PDB entry 4WC2 | X-ray diffraction, 2.80 A resolution | chains A and B

Chain A:
Name: Poly A polymerase
Organism: Aquifex aeolicus
UniProtKB: O66728 (O66728_AQUAE); residues 2-383 here correspond to UniProt positions 443-824 (UniProt number = residue number + 441)
Chain sequence (396 residues; numbered 1 to 396; the number before each row is that of its first residue):
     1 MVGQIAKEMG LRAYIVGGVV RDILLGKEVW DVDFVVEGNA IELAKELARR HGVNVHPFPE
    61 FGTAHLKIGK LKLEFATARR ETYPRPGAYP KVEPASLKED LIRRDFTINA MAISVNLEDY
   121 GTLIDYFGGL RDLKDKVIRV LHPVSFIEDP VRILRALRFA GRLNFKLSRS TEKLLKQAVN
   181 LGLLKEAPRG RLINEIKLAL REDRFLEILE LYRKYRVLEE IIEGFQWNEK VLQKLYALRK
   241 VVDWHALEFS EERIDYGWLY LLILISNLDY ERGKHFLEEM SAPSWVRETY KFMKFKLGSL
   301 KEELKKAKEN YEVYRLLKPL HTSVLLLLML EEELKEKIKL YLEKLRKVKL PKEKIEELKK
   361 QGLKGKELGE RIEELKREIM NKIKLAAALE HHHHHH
Unresolved in the structure: 83-92, 361-364, 382-396
Sequence notes: expression tag (1, 384-396)
Ligand contacts: AMP-CPP (APC; diphosphomethylphosphonic acid adenosyl ester): Gly17, Gly18, Arg21, Asp33, Arg103, Arg104, Asp105, Asn109, Asp149, Arg152, Arg155, Arg158, Phe159, Arg162, Arg191, Leu198
Swiss-Prot annotation at these positions:
  - binding site (ATP): Gly18 to Arg21, Arg104, Asp105, Asn109, Asp149 to Arg158, Arg162, Arg191
  - binding site (Mg(2+)): Asp31, Asp33

Chain B:
Molecule: 75-nt RNA strand
Sequence (75 nucleotides; each row starts with the number of its first residue):
     1 GGCCAGGUAG CUCAGUUGGU AGAGCACUGG ACUGAAAAUC CAGGUGUCGG CGGUUCGAUU
    61 CCGCCCCUGG CCACC

How chain A and chain B interact:
Residue-residue contacts (29; chain A residue first):
  Lys72(A) - G1(B)  salt bridge to the phosphate
  Glu74(A) - C75(B)  phosphate contact
  Thr82(A) - C75(B)  base contact
  Arg103(A) - C75(B)  hydrogen bond to the base
  Asp149(A) - C75(B)  base contact
  Arg152(A) - C75(B)  base contact
  Gly190(A) - A73(B)  phosphate contact
  Arg191(A) - A73(B)  phosphate contact
  Arg191(A) - C74(B)  salt bridge to the phosphate
  Arg191(A) - C75(B)  base contact
  Asn194(A) - A73(B)  hydrogen bond to the sugar
  Lys197(A) - G2(B)  hydrogen bond to the sugar
  Arg201(A) - G2(B)  hydrogen bond to the sugar
  Ser281(A) - G2(B)  sugar contact
  Ser281(A) - C3(B)  sugar contact
  Ala282(A) - C3(B)  phosphate contact
  Pro283(A) - C3(B)  phosphate contact
  Pro283(A) - C4(B)  phosphate contact
  Ser284(A) - C4(B)  hydrogen bond to the phosphate
  Ser284(A) - A5(B)  hydrogen bond to the phosphate
  Arg287(A) - C4(B)  sugar contact
  Val348(A) - C56(B)  phosphate contact
  Lys349(A) - C56(B)  phosphate contact
  Ile355(A) - C56(B)  sugar contact
  Gly365(A) - G19(B)  base contact
  Lys366(A) - G18(B)  sugar contact
  Lys366(A) - G19(B)  salt bridge to the phosphate
  Leu368(A) - G19(B)  base contact
  Gly369(A) - G19(B)  hydrogen bond to the base
Interface residues without a listed pair, chain A (29 interface residues in all): Phe61, Arg79, Lys318, His321, Lys359, Ile372
Interface residues without a listed pair, chain B (13 interface residues in all): U55, C62

In short:
29 residues of chain A and 13 residues of chain B are in contact; the contacts include 7 hydrogen bonds and 3
salt bridges. Polar pairs include Arg103(A)-C75(B), Gly369(A)-G19(B) and Asn194(A)-A73(B). Bound to chain A:
AMP-CPP.
Chain A is Poly A polymerase (Aquifex aeolicus) and chain B is a 75-nt RNA strand; the structure, Crystal
structure of tRNA nucleotidyltransferase complexed with a primer tRNA and an incoming ATP analog, was
determined by X-ray diffraction together with 4WC3, 4WC4, 4WC5, 4WC6, 4WC7, 4X0A and 4X0B from the same study.
